Entry 7TKG (electron microscopy, 4.50 A resolution (low resolution: residue-level contacts below are approximate; hydrogen-bond / salt-bridge calls are withheld)); this record covers chains A and O of the 27 polymer chains in the assembly.

Chain A:
Molecule: ATP synthase subunit alpha
From: Saccharomyces cerevisiae
Reference sequence: P07251 (ATPA_YEAST); residues 1-510 here correspond to UniProt positions 36-545 (UniProt number = residue number + 35)
Sequence (510 residues; row label = number of the first residue in the row):
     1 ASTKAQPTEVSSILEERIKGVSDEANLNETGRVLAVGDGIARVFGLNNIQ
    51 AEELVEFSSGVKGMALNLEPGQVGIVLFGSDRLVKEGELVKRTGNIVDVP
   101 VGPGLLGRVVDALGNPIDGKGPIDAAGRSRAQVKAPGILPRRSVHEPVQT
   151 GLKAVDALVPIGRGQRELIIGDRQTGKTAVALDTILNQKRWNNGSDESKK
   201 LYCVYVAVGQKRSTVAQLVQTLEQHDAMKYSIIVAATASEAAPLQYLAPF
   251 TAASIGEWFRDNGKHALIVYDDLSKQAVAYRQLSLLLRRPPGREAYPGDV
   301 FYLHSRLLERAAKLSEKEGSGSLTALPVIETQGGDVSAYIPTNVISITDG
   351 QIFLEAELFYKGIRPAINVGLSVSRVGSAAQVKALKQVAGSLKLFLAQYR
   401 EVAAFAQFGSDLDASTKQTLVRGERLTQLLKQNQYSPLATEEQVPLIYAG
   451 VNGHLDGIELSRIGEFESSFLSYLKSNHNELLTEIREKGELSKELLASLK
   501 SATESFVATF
Unresolved in the structure: 1-8, 510
Swiss-Prot annotation at these positions:
  - binding site (ATP): Gly171 to Thr178
  - site: Ser372 (Required for activity)
  - modified residue (Phosphoserine): Ser22, Ser143

Chain O:
Molecule: ATP synthase subunit 5
From: Saccharomyces cerevisiae
Reference sequence: P09457 (ATPO_YEAST); residues 1-195 here correspond to UniProt positions 18-212 (UniProt number = residue number + 17)
Sequence (195 residues; numbered 1 to 195; the number before each row is that of its first residue):
     1 ASKAAAPPPVRLFGVEGTYATALYQAAAKNSSIDAAFQSLQKVESTVKKN
    51 PKLGHLLLNPALSLKDRNSVIDAIVETHKNLDGYVVNLLKVLSENNRLGC
   101 FEKIASDFGVLNDAHNGLLKGTVTSAEPLDPKSFKRIEKALSASKLVGQG
   151 KSLKLENVVKPEIKGGLIVELGDKTVDLSISTKIQKLNKVLEDSI
Unresolved in the structure: 1-6, 194-195

How chain A and chain O interact:
Residue-residue contacts (5; chain A residue first):
  Asn26(A) - Thr175(O)
  Leu27(A) - Lys174(O)
  Leu27(A) - Thr175(O)
  Asn28(A) - Asp173(O)
  Glu29(A) - Asp173(O)
Also at the interface, not in a pair above, chain A (5 interface residues in all): Thr30
Also at the interface, not in a pair above, chain O (4 interface residues in all): Val176

In short:
5 residues of chain A face 4 of chain O across their interface. UniProt lists 8 ATP-binding residues on chain
A.
Chain A is ATP synthase subunit alpha and chain O is ATP synthase subunit 5, both from Saccharomyces
cerevisiae; the structure, Yeast ATP synthase State 2catalytic(a) with 10 mM ATP backbone model, was
determined by electron microscopy (same publication as 7TJS, 7TJT, 7TJU, 7TJV, 7TJW, 7TJX and 30 further
entries).
